Entry 6BQ2 (X-ray diffraction, 1.68 A resolution); this record covers chains A and B.

[Chain A (and B)]
Molecule: Thermospermine synthase ACAULIS protein
From: Medicago truncatula
Notes: chain B of this document is another copy of the same molecule, construct and numbering; everything in this record applies to it too
UniProtKB: G7K2D1 (G7K2D1_MEDTR); numbering as in UniProt (aligned over 1-328)
Sequence (331 residues; numbered -2 to 328; the number before each row is that of its first residue; numbers below 1 keep their minus sign (Ser-2 is residue -2)):
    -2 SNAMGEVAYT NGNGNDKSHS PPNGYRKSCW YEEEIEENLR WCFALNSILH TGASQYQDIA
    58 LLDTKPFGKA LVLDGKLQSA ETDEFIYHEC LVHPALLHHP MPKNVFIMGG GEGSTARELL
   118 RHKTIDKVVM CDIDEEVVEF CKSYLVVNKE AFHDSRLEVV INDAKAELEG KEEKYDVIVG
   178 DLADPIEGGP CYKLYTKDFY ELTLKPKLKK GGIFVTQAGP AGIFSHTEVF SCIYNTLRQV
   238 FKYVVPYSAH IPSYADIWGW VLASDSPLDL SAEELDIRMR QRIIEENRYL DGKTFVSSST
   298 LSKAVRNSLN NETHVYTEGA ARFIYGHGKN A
Not modelled in the structure: -2 to 23, 183-185, 316-328 (chain B: -2 to 23, 316-328)
Sequence notes: expression tag (-2 to 0)
What the authors report for this chain:
  - self-association interface (contacts with another copy of this molecule); pairs are residue here / residue on that copy: Glu29-Arg37 (salt bridge)
  - catalytic residues: Asp178 (proposed by the authors, not directly observed)
  - specificity-determining residues: His85, Glu109, Asp129, Gly216 (by similarity / conservation)

[Interface between chain A and chain B]
Residue-residue contacts (69):
  Lys24(A) - Asn35(B)
  Trp27(A) - Glu34(B)
  Trp27(A) - Asn35(B)
  Trp27(A) - Arg37(B)
  Ile32(A) - Trp38(B)  hydrophobic
  Glu34(A) - Lys24(B)  salt bridge
  Asn35(A) - Lys24(B)
  Asn35(A) - Trp27(B)
  Asn35(A) - Cys39(B)
  Asn35(A) - Phe40(B)
  Asn35(A) - Ala41(B)  hydrogen bond (backbone-backbone)
  Asn35(A) - Lys62(B)
  Asn35(A) - Pro63(B)
  Leu36(A) - Trp38(B)  hydrophobic
  Leu36(A) - Cys39(B)
  Leu36(A) - Phe40(B)  hydrophobic
  Leu36(A) - Phe64(B)  hydrophobic
  Arg37(A) - Trp27(B)
  Arg37(A) - Trp38(B)
  Arg37(A) - Cys39(B)  hydrogen bond (backbone-backbone)
  Trp38(A) - Leu36(B)  hydrophobic
  Trp38(A) - Arg37(B)
  Trp38(A) - Trp38(B)  hydrophobic
  Cys39(A) - Leu36(B)
  Cys39(A) - Arg37(B)  hydrogen bond (backbone-backbone)
  Phe40(A) - Asn35(B)
  Phe40(A) - Leu36(B)  hydrophobic
  Ala41(A) - Asn35(B)  hydrogen bond (backbone-backbone)
  Lys62(A) - Asn35(B)
  Pro63(A) - Asn35(B)
  Phe64(A) - Leu36(B)  hydrophobic
  Thr79(A) - Phe221(B)
  Ile83(A) - Ile220(B)  hydrophobic
  Ile220(A) - Ile83(B)  hydrophobic
  Ile220(A) - Pro249(B)  hydrophobic
  Phe221(A) - Thr79(B)
  His247(A) - Asp253(B)
  His247(A) - Ile254(B)
  Pro249(A) - Ile220(B)  hydrophobic
  Asp253(A) - His247(B)
  Ile254(A) - His247(B)
  Ile254(A) - Ile254(B)  hydrophobic
  Glu283(A) - Lys300(B)  salt bridge
  Asn284(A) - Lys300(B)  hydrogen bond (backbone-side chain)
  Arg285(A) - Ala301(B)
  Tyr286(A) - Ser299(B)
  Tyr286(A) - Lys300(B)
  Asp288(A) - Lys300(B)
  Asp288(A) - Arg303(B)  salt bridge
  Lys290(A) - Thr297(B)
  Lys290(A) - Arg303(B)
  Thr291(A) - Ser299(B)
  Thr291(A) - Lys300(B)  hydrogen bond (side chain-backbone)
  Thr291(A) - Arg303(B)  hydrogen bond
  Ser294(A) - Ser294(B)  hydrogen bond (backbone-side chain)
  Ser294(A) - Thr297(B)  hydrogen bond (side chain-backbone)
  Thr297(A) - Lys290(B)
  Thr297(A) - Ser294(B)  hydrogen bond (backbone-side chain)
  Ser299(A) - Tyr286(B)
  Ser299(A) - Thr291(B)
  Lys300(A) - Glu283(B)  salt bridge
  Lys300(A) - Asn284(B)  hydrogen bond (side chain-backbone)
  Lys300(A) - Tyr286(B)
  Lys300(A) - Asp288(B)
  Lys300(A) - Thr291(B)  hydrogen bond (backbone-side chain)
  Ala301(A) - Arg285(B)
  Arg303(A) - Asp288(B)  salt bridge
  Arg303(A) - Lys290(B)
  Arg303(A) - Thr291(B)  hydrogen bond
Also at the interface, not in a pair above, chain A (39 interface residues in all): Phe82, Ala252, Leu287, Leu298
Also at the interface, not in a pair above, chain B (39 interface residues in all): Glu33, Phe82, Ala252, Leu287, Leu298

[Overview]
The chain A/chain B interface involves 39 residues from each chain, with 13 hydrogen bonds and 5 salt bridges.
Among the polar pairs are Glu34(A)-Lys24(B), Glu283(A)-Lys300(B) and Asp288(A)-Arg303(B). The paper reports
the catalytic residue Asp178(A); specificity determinants His85(A), Glu109(A) and Asp129(A) among others.
Chain A and chain B are both Thermospermine synthase ACAULIS protein (Medicago truncatula); the structure,
Crystal structure of Medicago truncatula Thermospermine Synthase (MtTSPS), was determined by X-ray diffraction
(same publication as 6BQ3, 6BQ4, 6BQ5, 6BQ6 and 6BQ7).
